6BJC - chains B and P of the 14 polymer chains in the assembly; structure by electron microscopy, 3.30 A resolution.

# Chain B
Protein: Tubulin beta chain
Source organism: Sus scrofa
UniProtKB: P02554 (TBB_PIG); the author numbering skips numbers that UniProt does not, so the offset changes along the chain: 1-44 = UniProt 1-44; 47-360 = UniProt 45-358; 369-455 = UniProt 359-445
Amino-acid sequence (445 residues; numbered 1 to 455; 10 numbers in that range are skipped by the numbering (no residue carries them; nothing is unmodelled there); the number before each row is that of its first residue):
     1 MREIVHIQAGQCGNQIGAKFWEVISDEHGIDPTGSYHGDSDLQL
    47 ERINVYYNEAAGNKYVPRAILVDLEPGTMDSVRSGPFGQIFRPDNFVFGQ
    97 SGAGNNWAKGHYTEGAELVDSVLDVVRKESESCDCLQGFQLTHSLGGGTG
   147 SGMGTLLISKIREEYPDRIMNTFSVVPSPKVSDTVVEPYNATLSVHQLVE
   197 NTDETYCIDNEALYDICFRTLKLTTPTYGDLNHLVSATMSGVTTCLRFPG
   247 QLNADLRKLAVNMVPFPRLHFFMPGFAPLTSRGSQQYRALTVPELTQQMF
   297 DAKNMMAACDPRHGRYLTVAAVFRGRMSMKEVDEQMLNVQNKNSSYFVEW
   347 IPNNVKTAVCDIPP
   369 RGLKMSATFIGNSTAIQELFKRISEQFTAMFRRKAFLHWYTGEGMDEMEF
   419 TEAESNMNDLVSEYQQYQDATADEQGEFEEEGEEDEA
Not modelled in the structure: 438-455
Ligand contacts: phosphomethylphosphonic acid guanylate ester (G2P): Gly10, Gln11, Cys12, Gln15, Ile16, Ala99, Gly100, Asn101, Asn102, Ser140, Gly143, Gly144, Thr145, Gly146, Val171, Asp179, Glu183, Asn206, Leu209, Tyr224, Leu227, Asn228
Swiss-Prot annotation at these positions:
  - motif: Met1 to Ile4 (MREI motif)
  - binding site (GTP): Gln11, Glu71, Ser140, Gly144, Thr145, Gly146, Asn206, Asn228
  - binding site (Mg(2+)): Glu71
  - modified residue: Ser40 (Phosphoserine), Lys60 (N6-acetyllysine), Ser174 (Phosphoserine), Thr287 (Phosphothreonine), Thr292 (Phosphothreonine), Arg320 (Omega-N-methylarginine), Glu448 (5-glutamyl polyglutamate)
  - cross-link (Glycyl lysine isopeptide (Lys-Gly)): Lys60 (interchain with G-Cter in ubiquitin), Lys326 (interchain with G-Cter in ubiquitin)

# Chain P
Protein: Targeting protein for Xklp2
Source organism: Homo sapiens
UniProtKB: Q9ULW0 (TPX2_HUMAN); residue numbers follow UniProt; this construct covers 1-747
Amino-acid sequence (747 residues; each row starts with the number of its first residue):
     1 MSQVKSSYSYDAPSDFINFSSLDDEGDTQNIDSWFEEKANLENKLLGKNG
    51 TGGLFQGKTPLRKANLQQAIVTPLKPVDNTYYKEAEKENLVEQSIPSNAC
   101 SSLEVEAAISRKTPAQPQRRSLRLSAQKDLEQKEKHHVKMKAKRCATPVI
   151 IDEILPSKKMKVSNNKKKPEEEGSAHQDTAEKNASSPEKAKGRHTVPCMP
   201 PAKQKFLKSTEEQELEKSMKMQQEVVEMRKKNEEFKKLALAGIGQPVKKS
   251 VSQVTKSVDFHFRTDERIKQHPKNQEEYKEVNFTSELRKHPSSPARVTKG
   301 CTIVKPFNLSQGKKRTFDETVSTYVPLAQQVEDFHKRTPNRYHLRSKKDD
   351 INLLPSKSSVTKICRDPQTPVLQTKHRARAVTCKSTAELEAEELEKLQQY
   401 KFKARELDPRILEGGPILPKKPPVKPPTEPIGFDLEIEKRIQERESKKKT
   451 EDEHFEFHSRPCPTKILEDVVGVPEKKVLPITVPKSPAFALKNRIRMPTK
   501 EDEEEDEPVVIKAQPVPHYGVPFKPQIPEARTVEICPFSFDSRDKERQLQ
   551 KEKKIKELQKGEVPKFKALPLPHFDTINLPEKKVKNVTQIEPFCLETDRR
   601 GALKAQTWKHQLEEELRQQKEAACFKARPNTVISQEPFVPKKEKKSVAEG
   651 LSGSLVQEPFQLATEKRAKERQELEKRMAEVEAQKAQQLEEARLQEEEQK
   701 KEELARLRRELVHKANPIRKYQGLEIKSSDQPLTVPVSPKFSTRFHC
Not modelled in the structure: 1-299, 312-322, 342-747
Swiss-Prot annotation at these positions:
  - modified residue: Thr59 (Phosphothreonine), Thr72 (Phosphothreonine), Ser121 (Phosphoserine), Ser125 (Phosphoserine), Lys128 (N6-acetyllysine), Thr147 (Phosphothreonine), Ser257 (Phosphoserine), Ser292 (Phosphoserine), Ser293 (Phosphoserine), Lys305 (N6-acetyllysine), Ser310 (Phosphoserine), Thr338 (Phosphothreonine), Ser359 (Phosphoserine), Thr369 (Phosphothreonine), Lys375 (N6-acetyllysine), Ser486 (Phosphoserine), Thr499 (Phosphothreonine), Ser738 (Phosphoserine)
  - cross-link (Glycyl lysine isopeptide (Lys-Gly)): Lys477 (interchain with G-Cter in SUMO2), Lys500 (interchain with G-Cter in SUMO2), Lys641 (interchain with G-Cter in SUMO2), Lys740 (interchain with G-Cter in SUMO2)
  - natural variant: Thr464 (T464N: In a colorectal cancer sample)

# Chain B / chain P interface
Contacting residue pairs (7; chain B residue first):
  Asp211(B) - Pro339(P)
  Phe214(B) - His335(P)
  Arg215(B) - Thr338(P)
  Arg215(B) - Pro339(P)
  Ala298(B) - Arg341(P)
  Lys299(B) - Arg341(P)
  Asp306(B) - Arg341(P)
Also at the interface, not in a pair above, chain B (7 interface residues in all): Arg308

# Overview
7 residues of chain B and 4 residues of chain P are in contact. Ligands of chain B: phosphomethylphosphonic
acid guanylate ester. UniProt lists 8 GTP-binding residues and Mg2+-binding residue Glu71(B) on chain B.
Here chain B is Tubulin beta chain (Sus scrofa) and chain P is Targeting protein for Xklp2 (Homo sapiens).
Entry 6BJC (TPX2_mini decorated GMPCPP-microtubule) was determined by electron microscopy.
